Entry 4QGD (X-ray diffraction, 1.80 A resolution); this record covers chain A.

# Chain A
Protein: Phospholipase A2 VRV-PL-VIIIa
Source organism: Daboia russellii pulchella
Notes: EC 3.1.1.4
Reference sequence: D0VX11 (D0VX11_9SAUR); the construct has insertions or renumbered stretches relative to UniProt, so the offset changes along the chain: 1-14 = UniProt 1-14; 16-56 = UniProt 15-55; 67-86 = UniProt 58-77; 88-122 = UniProt 78-112; 1 more segments
Amino-acid sequence (121 residues; each row starts with the number of its first residue; note: 12 numbers in that range are skipped by the numbering (no residue carries them; nothing is unmodelled there)):
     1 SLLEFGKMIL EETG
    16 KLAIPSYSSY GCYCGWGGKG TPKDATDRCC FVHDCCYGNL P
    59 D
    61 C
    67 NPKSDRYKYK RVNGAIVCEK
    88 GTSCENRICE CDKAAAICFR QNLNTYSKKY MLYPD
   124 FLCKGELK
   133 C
Cystine bridges: Cys27-Cys126, Cys29-Cys45, Cys44-Cys105, Cys50-Cys133, Cys51-Cys98, Cys61-Cys91, Cys84-Cys96
Ligand contacts: PZZ (3-{3-[(dimethylamino)methyl]-1H-indol-7-yl}propan-1-ol): Leu2, Leu3, Phe5, Gly6, Ile9, Ala18, Ile19, Tyr22, Ser23, Cys29, Gly30, Cys45, His48

# Overview
Bound to chain A: compound PZZ.
Chain A is Phospholipase A2 VRV-PL-VIIIa (Daboia russellii pulchella); the structure, Crystal Structure of the
Complex of Phospholipase A2 with Gramine derivative at 1.80 A Resolution, was determined by X-ray diffraction
together with 4QEM, 4QER, 4QF7 and 4QF8 from the same study.
